PDB entry 4AKI | X-ray diffraction, 3.70 A resolution | chains A and B

[Chain A (and B)]
Molecule: Glutathione S-transferase class-mu 26 kDa isozyme, dynein heavy chain cytoplasmic
Organism: Schistosoma japonicum
Notes: EC 2.5.1.18; chain B of this document is another copy of the same molecule, construct and numbering; everything in this record applies to it too
Reference sequence: chimeric construct of P08515, P36022: residues 1-217 from P08515 (GST26_SCHJA) positions 2-218 (UniProt number = residue number + 1); residues 1364-3038 from P36022 positions 1364-3038 (same numbers); residues 3292-4092 from P36022 positions 3292-4092 (same numbers)
Amino-acid sequence (2695 residues; each row starts with the number of its first residue; note: 1397 numbers in that range are skipped by the numbering (no residue carries them; nothing is unmodelled there)):
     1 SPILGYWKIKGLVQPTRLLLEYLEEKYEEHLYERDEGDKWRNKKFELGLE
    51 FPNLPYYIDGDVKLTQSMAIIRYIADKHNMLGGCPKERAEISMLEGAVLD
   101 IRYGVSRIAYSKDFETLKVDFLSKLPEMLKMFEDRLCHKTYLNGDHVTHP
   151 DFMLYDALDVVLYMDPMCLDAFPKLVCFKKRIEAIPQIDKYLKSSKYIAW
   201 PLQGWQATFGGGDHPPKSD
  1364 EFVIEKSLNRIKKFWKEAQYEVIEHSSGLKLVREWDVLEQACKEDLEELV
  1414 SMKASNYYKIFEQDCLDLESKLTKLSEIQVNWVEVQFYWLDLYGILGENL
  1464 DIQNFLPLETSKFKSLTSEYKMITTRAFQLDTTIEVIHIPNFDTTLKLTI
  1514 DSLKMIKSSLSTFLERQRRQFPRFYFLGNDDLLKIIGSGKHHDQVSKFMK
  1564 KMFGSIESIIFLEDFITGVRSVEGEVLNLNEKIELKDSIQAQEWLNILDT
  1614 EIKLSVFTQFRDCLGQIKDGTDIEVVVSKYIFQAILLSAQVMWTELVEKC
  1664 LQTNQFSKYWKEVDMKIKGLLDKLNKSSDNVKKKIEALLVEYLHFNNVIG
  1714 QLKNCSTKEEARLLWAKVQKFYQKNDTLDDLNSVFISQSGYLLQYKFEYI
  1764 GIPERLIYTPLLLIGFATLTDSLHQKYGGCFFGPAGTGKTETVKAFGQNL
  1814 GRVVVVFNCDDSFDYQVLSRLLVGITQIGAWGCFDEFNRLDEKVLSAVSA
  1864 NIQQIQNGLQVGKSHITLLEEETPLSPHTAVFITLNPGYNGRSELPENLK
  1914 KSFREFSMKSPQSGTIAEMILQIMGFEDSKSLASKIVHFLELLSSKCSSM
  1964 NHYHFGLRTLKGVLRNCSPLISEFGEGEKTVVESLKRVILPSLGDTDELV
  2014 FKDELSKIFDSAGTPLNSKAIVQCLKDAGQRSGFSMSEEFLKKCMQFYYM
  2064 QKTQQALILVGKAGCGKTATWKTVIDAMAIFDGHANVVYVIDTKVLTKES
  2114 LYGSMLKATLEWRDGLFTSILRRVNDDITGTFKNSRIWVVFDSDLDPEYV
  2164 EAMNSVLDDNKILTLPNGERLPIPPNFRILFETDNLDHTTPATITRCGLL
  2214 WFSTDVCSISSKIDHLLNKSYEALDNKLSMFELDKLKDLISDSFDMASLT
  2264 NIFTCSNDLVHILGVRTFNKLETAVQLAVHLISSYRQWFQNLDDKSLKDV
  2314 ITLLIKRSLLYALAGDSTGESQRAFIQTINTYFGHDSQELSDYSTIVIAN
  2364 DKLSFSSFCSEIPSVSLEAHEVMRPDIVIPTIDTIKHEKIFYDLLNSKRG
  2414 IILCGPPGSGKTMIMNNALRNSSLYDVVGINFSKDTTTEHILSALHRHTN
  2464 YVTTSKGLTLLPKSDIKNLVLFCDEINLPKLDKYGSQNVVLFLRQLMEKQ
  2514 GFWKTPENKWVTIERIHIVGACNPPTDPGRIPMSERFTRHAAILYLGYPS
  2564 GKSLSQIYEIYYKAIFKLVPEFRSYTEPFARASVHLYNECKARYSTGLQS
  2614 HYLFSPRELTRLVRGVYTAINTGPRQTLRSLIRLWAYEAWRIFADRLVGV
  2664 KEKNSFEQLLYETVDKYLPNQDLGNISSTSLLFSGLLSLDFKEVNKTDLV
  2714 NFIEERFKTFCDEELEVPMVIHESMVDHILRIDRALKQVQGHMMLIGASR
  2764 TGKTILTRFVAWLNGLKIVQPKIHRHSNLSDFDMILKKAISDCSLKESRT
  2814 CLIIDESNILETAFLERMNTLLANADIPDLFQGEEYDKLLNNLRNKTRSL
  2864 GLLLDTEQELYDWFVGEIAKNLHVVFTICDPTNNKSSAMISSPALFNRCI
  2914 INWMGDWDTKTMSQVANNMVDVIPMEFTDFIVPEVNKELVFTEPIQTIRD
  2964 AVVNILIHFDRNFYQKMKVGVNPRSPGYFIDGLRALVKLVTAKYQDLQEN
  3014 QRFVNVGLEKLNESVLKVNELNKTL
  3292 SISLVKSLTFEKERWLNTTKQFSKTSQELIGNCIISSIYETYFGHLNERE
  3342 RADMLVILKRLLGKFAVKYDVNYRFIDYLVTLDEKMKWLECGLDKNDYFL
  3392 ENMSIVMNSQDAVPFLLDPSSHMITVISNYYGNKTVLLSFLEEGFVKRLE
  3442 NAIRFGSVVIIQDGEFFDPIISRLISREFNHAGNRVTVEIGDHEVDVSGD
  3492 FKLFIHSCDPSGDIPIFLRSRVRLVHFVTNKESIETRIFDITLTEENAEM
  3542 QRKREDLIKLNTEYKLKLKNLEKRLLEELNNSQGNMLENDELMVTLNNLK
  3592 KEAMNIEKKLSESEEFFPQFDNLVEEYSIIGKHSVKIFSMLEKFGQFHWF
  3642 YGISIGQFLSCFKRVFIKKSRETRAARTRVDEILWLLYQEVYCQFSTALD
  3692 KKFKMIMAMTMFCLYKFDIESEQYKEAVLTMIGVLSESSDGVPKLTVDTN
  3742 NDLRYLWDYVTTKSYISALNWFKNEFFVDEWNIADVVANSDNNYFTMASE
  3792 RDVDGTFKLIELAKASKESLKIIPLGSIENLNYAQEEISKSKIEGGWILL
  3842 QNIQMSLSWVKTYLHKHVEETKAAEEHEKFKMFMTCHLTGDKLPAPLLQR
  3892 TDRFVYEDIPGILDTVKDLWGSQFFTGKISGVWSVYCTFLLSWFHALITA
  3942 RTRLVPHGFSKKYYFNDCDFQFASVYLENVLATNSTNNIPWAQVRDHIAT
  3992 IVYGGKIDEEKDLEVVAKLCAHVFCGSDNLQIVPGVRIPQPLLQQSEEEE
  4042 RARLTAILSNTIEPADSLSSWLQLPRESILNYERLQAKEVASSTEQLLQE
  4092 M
Not modelled in the structure: 217-219, 1364, 2944-2959, 3029-3038, 3292-3296, 3659-3668
Construct notes: linker (218-219); conflict Ile1630 (Leu in P36022), Asp3782 (Glu in P36022)
Ion coordination: Mg2+: Thr2081, Glu2195 (together with ATP)
Small-molecule neighbours: ATP (adenosine-5'-triphosphate): Phe2047, Ser2048, Phe2053, Lys2075, Ala2076, Gly2077, Cys2078, Gly2079, Lys2080, Thr2081, Ala2082, Asp2155, Glu2195, Val2219, Cys2220, Ser2224, Lys2225, His2228, Leu2229, Arg2507, Glu2511, Arg2549, Arg2552
Curated features (UniProtKB/Swiss-Prot):
  - binding site (glutathione): Tyr6, Trp7, Trp40 to Lys44, Asn53, Leu54, Gln66, Ser67
  - binding site (substrate): Tyr110
  - binding site (ATP): Gly1796 to Thr1803, Gly2074 to Thr2081, Gly2418 to Thr2425, Gly2760 to Thr2767
From the paper describing this entry:
  - contacts within the chain: Asp2155-Arg2549
  - binding site for ATP: Arg2549, Arg2552
  - catalytic residues: Glu2819 (proposed by the authors, not directly observed)

[Interface between chain A and chain B]
Pairs across the interface (2):
  Glu50(A) - Met131(B)
  Asp76(A) - Pro85(B)

[Overview]
The chain A/chain B interface involves 2 residues from each chain. Ligands of chain A: ATP. Thr2081(A) and
Glu2195(A) coordinate Mg2+. Curated annotation (UniProt) lists 11 glutathione-binding residues,
substrate-binding residue Tyr110(A) and 32 ATP-binding residues on chain A. From the paper: the catalytic
residue Glu2819(A); a binding site for ATP at Arg2549(A) and Arg2552(A).
Chain A and chain B are both Glutathione S-transferase class-mu 26 kDa isozyme, dynein heavy chain cytoplasmic
(Schistosoma japonicum); the structure, Dynein Motor Domain - LuAc derivative, was determined by X-ray
diffraction together with 4AI6, 4AKG and 4AKH from the same study.
